Entry 7H21 (X-ray diffraction, 1.46 A resolution); this record covers chains A and B.

# Chain A
Molecule: Serine protease subunit NS2B
Organism: Zika virus
UniProtKB: Q32ZE1 (POLG_ZIKV); residues 46-89 here correspond to UniProt positions 1414-1457 (UniProt number = residue number + 1368)
Amino-acid sequence (46 residues; numbered 44 to 89; the number before each row is that of its first residue):
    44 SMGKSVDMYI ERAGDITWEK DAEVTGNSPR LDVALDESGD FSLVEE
Unresolved in the structure: 44-49, 89
Sequence notes: expression tag (44-45)

# Chain B
Molecule: Serine protease NS3
Organism: Zika virus
Notes: EC 3.4.21.91, 3.6.1.15, 3.6.4.13
UniProtKB: Q32ZE1 (POLG_ZIKV); residues 11-177 here correspond to UniProt positions 1509-1675 (UniProt number = residue number + 1498)
Amino-acid sequence (168 residues; numbered 10 to 177; the number before each row is that of its first residue):
    10 MKEVKKGETT DGVYRVMTRR LLGSTQVGVG VMQEGVFHTM WHVTKGAALR SGEGRLDPYW
    70 GDVKQDLVSY CGPWKLDAAW DGLSEVQLLA VPPGERAKNI QTLPGIFKTK DGDIGAVALD
   130 YPAGTSGSPI LDKCGRVIGL YGNGVVIKNG SYVSAITQGK REEETPVE
Unresolved in the structure: 10-15, 172-177
Sequence notes: initiating methionine (10); conflict K107 (Arg1605 in Q32ZE1)
Curated features (UniProtKB/Swiss-Prot):
  - active site (Charge relay system): H51, D75, S135
Ligand contacts: 3-ethenyl-1-methyl-pyridine (A1AJY): D129, Y130, P131, A132, T134, S135, Y150, G151, Y161

# Interface between chain A and chain B
Contacting residue pairs (94):
  D50(A) with R59(B), salt bridge
  M51(A) with M26(B); V52(B); T53(B); L58(B); R59(B), hydrogen bond (backbone-backbone)
  Y52(A) with R24(B); V25(B); M26(B), hydrogen bond (backbone-backbone); R28(B), hydrogen bond; S33(B); R59(B)
  I53(A) with Y23(B), hydrophobic; R24(B); M41(B), hydrophobic; F46(B), hydrophobic; R59(B), hydrogen bond (backbone-backbone); S60(B); L65(B), hydrophobic
  E54(A) with Y23(B); R24(B), hydrogen bond (backbone-backbone)
  R55(A) with E17(B); D20(B), hydrogen bond (side chain-backbone); G21(B); V22(B); Y23(B)
  A56(A) with V22(B), hydrogen bond (backbone-backbone); V100(B), hydrophobic; A106(B)
  G57(A) with G21(B); V22(B), hydrogen bond (backbone-backbone)
  D58(A) with L98(B)
  I59(A) with G21(B); V22(B); V40(B), hydrophobic; L98(B), hydrophobic; L140(B), hydrophobic; G144(B); V146(B), hydrophobic
  T60(A) with N108(B), hydrogen bond (backbone-side chain); L140(B)
  W61(A) with E94(B); V95(B); Q96(B); Q110(B); L140(B); D141(B); K142(B)
  E62(A) with Q96(B), hydrogen bond (backbone-side chain); N108(B)
  A65(A) with Q96(B); N108(B)
  E66(A) with I109(B); Q110(B), hydrogen bond (backbone-backbone)
  V67(A) with E94(B); Q110(B)
  T68(A) with I109(B); Q110(B), hydrogen bond (backbone-backbone); T111(B), hydrogen bond (backbone-side chain); L128(B)
  G69(A) with T111(B); A127(B)
  N70(A) with L112(B); A127(B)
  S71(A) with L112(B), hydrogen bond (side chain-backbone); P113(B); G114(B)
  P72(A) with G114(B); I115(B), hydrogen bond (backbone-backbone); A127(B); V162(B), hydrophobic
  R73(A) with I115(B)
  L74(A) with I115(B), hydrogen bond (backbone-backbone); F116(B); K117(B), hydrogen bond (backbone-backbone); I156(B), hydrophobic
  D75(A) with K117(B)
  V76(A) with F116(B), hydrophobic; K117(B), hydrogen bond (backbone-backbone); T118(B)
  L78(A) with K73(B)
  D79(A) with K73(B)
  E80(A) with K73(B)
  S81(A) with V72(B)
  G82(A) with V72(B); K73(B); N152(B), hydrogen bond (backbone-side chain)
  F84(A) with F116(B), hydrophobic; N152(B); G153(B); V154(B); A164(B), hydrophobic
  S85(A) with V154(B)
  L86(A) with V154(B), hydrophobic
Also at the interface, not in a pair above, chain A (34 interface residues in all): E88
Also at the interface, not in a pair above, chain B (58 interface residues in all): T19, T27, V36, A57, I123, V155, K157

# In short
34 residues of chain A and 58 residues of chain B are in contact; the contacts include 19 hydrogen bonds and 1
salt bridge. Polar contacts include D50(A)-R59(B), Y52(A)-R28(B) and R55(A)-D20(B). Ligands of chain B:
3-ethenyl-1-methyl-pyridine.
Here chain A is Serine protease subunit NS2B and chain B is Serine protease NS3, both from Zika virus. Entry
7H21 (PanDDA analysis group deposition -- Crystal Structure of ZIKV NS2B-NS3 protease in complex with
Z1269221363) was determined by X-ray diffraction.
